6R92 - chains J and G of the 12 polymer chains in the assembly; structure by electron microscopy, 4.80 A resolution (low resolution: residue-level contacts below are approximate; hydrogen-bond / salt-bridge calls are withheld).

# Chain J
Molecule: Human alpha-satellite DNA (145-MER) with abasic sites at positions 93-94
Sequence (145 nucleotides; row label = number of the first residue in the row):
     1 ATCAATATCC ACCTGCAGAT TCTACCAAAA GTGTATTTGG AAACTGCTCC ATCAAAAGGC
    61 ATGTTCAGCT GAACCAGCTG AACATGCCTT TTXXTGGAGC AGTTTCCAAA TACACTTTTG
   121 GTAGAATCTG CAGGTGGATA TTGAT
Modified / non-standard residues: 3DR (1',2'-dideoxyribofuranose-5'-phosphate) at position 93; 3DR (1',2'-dideoxyribofuranose-5'-phosphate) at position 94

# Chain G
Protein: Histone H2A type 1-B/E
Source organism: Homo sapiens
Reference sequence: P04908 (H2A1B_HUMAN); residue numbers follow UniProt; this construct covers 1-130
Chain sequence (133 residues; numbered -2 to 130; the number before each row is that of its first residue; numbers below 1 keep their minus sign (Gly-2 is residue -2)):
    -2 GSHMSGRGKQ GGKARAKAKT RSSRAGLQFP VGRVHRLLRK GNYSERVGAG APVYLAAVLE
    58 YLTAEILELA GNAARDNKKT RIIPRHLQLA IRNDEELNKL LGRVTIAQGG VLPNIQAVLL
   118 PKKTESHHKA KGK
Disordered / not traced: -2 to 9, 127-130
Sequence notes: expression tag (-2 to 0)
UniProt features mapped onto this chain:
  - modified residue: Ser2 (N-acetylserine), Arg4 (Citrulline), Lys6 (N6-(2-hydroxyisobutyryl)lysine), Lys10 (N6-(2-hydroxyisobutyryl)lysine), Lys14 (N6-(beta-hydroxybutyryl)lysine), Lys37 (N6-(2-hydroxyisobutyryl)lysine), Lys75 (N6-(2-hydroxyisobutyryl)lysine), Lys76 (N6-(2-hydroxyisobutyryl)lysine), Lys96 (N6-(2-hydroxyisobutyryl)lysine), Gln105 (N5-methylglutamine), Lys119 (N6-(2-hydroxyisobutyryl)lysine), Lys120 (N6-crotonyllysine), Thr121 (Phosphothreonine), Lys126 (N6-crotonyllysine)
  - cross-link (Glycyl lysine isopeptide (Lys-Gly)): Lys14 (interchain with G-Cter in ubiquitin), Lys16 (interchain with G-Cter in ubiquitin), Lys120 (interchain with G-Cter in ubiquitin)
  - mutagenesis: Ser2 (S2A: Blocks the inhibition of transcription by RPS6KA5/MSK1)

# Interface between chain J and chain G
Residue-residue contacts - 15 pairs, chain J then chain G:
  DA1(J) - His124(G)
  DA17(J) - Arg78(G)
  DG18(J) - Arg78(G)
  DA27(J) - Arg33(G)
  DA28(J) - Thr17(G)
  DA28(J) - Gly29(G)
  DA28(J) - Arg33(G)
  DA29(J) - Lys16(G)
  DA29(J) - Thr17(G)
  DA29(J) - Arg18(G)
  DA29(J) - Gly29(G)
  DA30(J) - Arg12(G)
  DA30(J) - Lys16(G)
  DT36(J) - Arg43(G)
  DT37(J) - Arg43(G)
Also at the interface, not in a pair above, chain J (11 interface residues in all): DC9, DG31
Also at the interface, not in a pair above, chain G (13 interface residues in all): Lys10, Ala13, Arg30, Lys75

# Overview
11 residues of chain J and 13 residues of chain G are in contact. From UniProt: one mutagenesis site on chain
G.
Chain J is Human alpha-satellite DNA (145-MER) with abasic sites at positions 93-94 and chain G is Histone H2A
type 1-B/E (Homo sapiens); the structure, Cryo-EM structure of NCP-THF2(+1)-UV-DDB class B, was determined by
electron microscopy together with 6R8Y, 6R8Z, 6R90, 6R91, 6R93 and 6R94 from the same study.
